Entry 5SB3 (X-ray diffraction, 2.20 A resolution); this record covers chains C and E of the 6 polymer chains in the assembly.

[Chain C]
Molecule: Tubulin alpha-1B chain
Organism: Bos taurus
UniProtKB: P81947 (TBA1B_BOVIN); numbering as in UniProt (aligned over 1-451)
Sequence (451 residues; numbered 1 to 451; the number before each row is that of its first residue):
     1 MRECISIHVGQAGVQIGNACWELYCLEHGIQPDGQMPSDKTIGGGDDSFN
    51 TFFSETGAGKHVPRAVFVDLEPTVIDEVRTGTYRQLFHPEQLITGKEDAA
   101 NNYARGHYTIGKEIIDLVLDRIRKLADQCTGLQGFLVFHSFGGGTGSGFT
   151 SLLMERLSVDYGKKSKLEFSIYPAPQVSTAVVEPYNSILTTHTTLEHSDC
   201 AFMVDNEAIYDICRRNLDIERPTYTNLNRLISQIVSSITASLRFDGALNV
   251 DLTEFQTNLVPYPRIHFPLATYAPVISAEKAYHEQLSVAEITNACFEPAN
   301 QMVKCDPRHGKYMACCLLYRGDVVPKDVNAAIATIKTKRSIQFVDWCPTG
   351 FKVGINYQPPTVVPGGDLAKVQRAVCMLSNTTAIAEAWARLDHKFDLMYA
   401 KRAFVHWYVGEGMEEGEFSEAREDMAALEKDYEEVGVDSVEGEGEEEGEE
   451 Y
Not modelled in the structure: 441-451
Ion coordination: Ca2+: Asp39, Thr41, Gly44, Glu55
Small-molecule neighbours:
  - 47F (N-[4-(2-anilino-1,3-thiazol-4-yl)phenyl]acetamide): Cys4, Gln133, Gly134, Phe135, Leu136, Ser165, Leu167, Leu242, Thr253, Gln256, Thr257
  - GTP (guanosine-5'-triphosphate): Gly10, Gln11, Ala12, Gln15, Ile16, Asp69, Asp98, Ala99, Ala100, Asn101, Ser140, Gly142, Gly143, Gly144, Thr145, Gly146, Ile171, Pro173, Val177, Ser178, Thr179, Glu183, Asn206, Tyr224, Leu227, Asn228, Ile231
Reported in the primary citation:
  - binding site for 47F: Gln256, Thr257

[Chain E]
Molecule: Stathmin-4
Organism: Rattus norvegicus
UniProtKB: P63043 (STMN4_RAT); residues 5-145 here correspond to UniProt positions 49-189 (UniProt number = residue number + 44)
Sequence (143 residues; numbered 3 to 145; the number before each row is that of its first residue):
     3 MADMEVIELNKCTSGQSFEVILKPPSFDGVPEFNASLPRRRDPSLEEIQK
    53 KLEAAEERRKYQEAELLKHLAEKREHEREVIQKAIEENNNFIKMAKEKLA
   103 QKMESNKENREAHLAAMLERLQEKDKHAEEVRKNKELKEEASR
Not modelled in the structure: 3-5, 29-43, 142-145
Sequence notes: initiating methionine (3); expression tag (4)
Swiss-Prot annotation at these positions:
  - modified residue: Ser46 (Phosphoserine)

[How chain C and chain E interact]
Pairs across the interface (32):
  His107(C) - Lys104(E)
  His107(C) - Met105(E)
  Tyr108(C) - Lys104(E)
  Tyr108(C) - Met105(E)  hydrophobic
  Tyr108(C) - Asn108(E)
  Thr109(C) - Arg112(E)
  Lys112(C) - Met105(E)
  Glu155(C) - Leu101(E)
  Glu155(C) - Lys104(E)  salt bridge
  Arg156(C) - Leu101(E)
  Ser158(C) - Phe93(E)
  Ser158(C) - Ile94(E)
  Val159(C) - Ile94(E)
  Val159(C) - Ala97(E)  hydrophobic
  Val159(C) - Lys98(E)
  Gly162(C) - Asn90(E)
  Gly162(C) - Ile94(E)
  Lys163(C) - Asn90(E)
  Lys163(C) - Phe93(E)
  Thr193(C) - Lys104(E)
  Glu196(C) - Phe93(E)
  His197(C) - Phe93(E)
  Val409(C) - His115(E)  hydrogen bond (backbone-side chain)
  Gly410(C) - Arg112(E)
  Glu411(C) - Asn108(E)  hydrogen bond (backbone-side chain)
  Glu411(C) - Arg112(E)  salt bridge
  Gly412(C) - Asn108(E)  hydrogen bond (backbone-side chain)
  Gly412(C) - Asn111(E)  hydrogen bond (backbone-side chain)
  Gly412(C) - Arg112(E)
  Met413(C) - Asn108(E)
  Glu414(C) - Ser107(E)  hydrogen bond
  Glu414(C) - Asn111(E)  hydrogen bond
Also at the interface, not in a pair above, chain C (20 interface residues in all): Leu152

[Summary]
The interface between chain C and chain E involves 20 residues on one side and 13 on the other; the contacts
include 6 hydrogen bonds and 2 salt bridges. Polar pairs include Glu155(C)-Lys104(E), Glu411(C)-Arg112(E) and
Val409(C)-His115(E). Chain C binds GTP and compound 47F. From the paper: a binding site for 47F at Gln256(C)
and Thr257(C).
Here chain C is Tubulin alpha-1B chain (Bos taurus) and chain E is Stathmin-4 (Rattus norvegicus). Entry 5SB3
(Tubulin-todalam-4-complex) was determined by X-ray diffraction, deposited together with 5SB4, 5SB5, 5SB6,
5SB7 and 7Z7D.
